Entry 9E1O (electron microscopy, 3.30 A resolution); this record covers chains I and W of the 11 polymer chains in the assembly.

# Chain I
Molecule: 149-nt DNA strand
Source organism: Homo sapiens
Sequence (149 nucleotides; numbered -73 to 75; the number before each row is that of its first residue; numbers below 1 keep their minus sign (DA-73 is residue -73)):
   -73 ACAGGATGTATATATCTGACACGTGCCTGGAGACTAGGGAGTAATCCCCT
   -23 TGGCGGTTAAAACGCGGGGGACAGCGCGTACGTGCGTTTAAGCGGTGCTA
    27 GAGCTGTCTACGACCAATTGAGCGGCCTCGGCACCGGGATTCTCCAGGG
Unresolved in the structure: 75

# Chain W
Protein: SWI/SNF-related matrix-associated actin-dependent regulator of chromatin subfamily A member 5
Source organism: Homo sapiens
UniProtKB: O60264 (SMCA5_HUMAN); numbering as in UniProt (aligned over 1-1052)
Chain sequence (1052 residues; numbered 1 to 1052; the number before each row is that of its first residue):
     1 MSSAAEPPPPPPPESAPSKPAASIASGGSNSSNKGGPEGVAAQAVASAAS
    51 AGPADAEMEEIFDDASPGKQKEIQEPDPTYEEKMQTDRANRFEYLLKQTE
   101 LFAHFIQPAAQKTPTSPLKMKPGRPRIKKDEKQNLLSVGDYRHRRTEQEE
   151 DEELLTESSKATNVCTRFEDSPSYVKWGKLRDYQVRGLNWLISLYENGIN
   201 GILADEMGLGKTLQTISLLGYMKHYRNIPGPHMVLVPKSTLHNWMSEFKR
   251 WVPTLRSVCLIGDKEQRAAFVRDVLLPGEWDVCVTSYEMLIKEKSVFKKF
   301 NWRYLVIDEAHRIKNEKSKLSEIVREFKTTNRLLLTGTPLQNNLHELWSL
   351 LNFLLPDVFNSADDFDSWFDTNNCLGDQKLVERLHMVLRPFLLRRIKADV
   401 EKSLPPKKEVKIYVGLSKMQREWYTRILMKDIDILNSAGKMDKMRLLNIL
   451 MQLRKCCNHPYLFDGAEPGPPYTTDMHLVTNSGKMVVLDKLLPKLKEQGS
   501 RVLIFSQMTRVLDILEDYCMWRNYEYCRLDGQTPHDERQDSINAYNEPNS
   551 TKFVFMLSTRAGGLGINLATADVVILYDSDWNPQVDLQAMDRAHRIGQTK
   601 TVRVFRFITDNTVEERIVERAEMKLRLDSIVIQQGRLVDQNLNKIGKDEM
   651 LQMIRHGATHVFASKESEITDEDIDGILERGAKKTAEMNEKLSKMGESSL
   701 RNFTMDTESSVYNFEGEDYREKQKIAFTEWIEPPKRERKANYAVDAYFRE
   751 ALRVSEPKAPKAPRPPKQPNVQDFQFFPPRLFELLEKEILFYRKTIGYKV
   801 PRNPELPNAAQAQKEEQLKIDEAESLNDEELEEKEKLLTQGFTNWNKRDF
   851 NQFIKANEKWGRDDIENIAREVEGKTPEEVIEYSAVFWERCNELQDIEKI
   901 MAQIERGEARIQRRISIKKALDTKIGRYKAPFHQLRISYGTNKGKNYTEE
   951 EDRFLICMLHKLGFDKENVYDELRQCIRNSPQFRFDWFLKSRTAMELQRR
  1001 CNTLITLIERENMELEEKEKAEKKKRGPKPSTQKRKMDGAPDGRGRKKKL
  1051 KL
Unresolved in the structure: 1-165, 364-376, 431-442, 635-1052
Swiss-Prot annotation at these positions:
  - motif: Asp308 to His311 (DEAH box)
  - binding site (ATP): Asp205 to Thr212
  - modified residue: Ser2 (N-acetylserine), Ser66 (Phosphoserine), Thr113 (Phosphothreonine), Ser116 (Phosphoserine), Ser137 (Phosphoserine), Ser171 (Phosphoserine), Lys440 (N6-acetyllysine), Ser755 (Phosphoserine), Ser825 (Phosphoserine)
  - cross-link (Glycyl lysine isopeptide (Lys-Gly)): Lys83 (interchain with G-Cter in SUMO2), Lys644 (interchain with G-Cter in SUMO2), Lys647 (interchain with G-Cter in SUMO2), Lys694 (interchain with G-Cter in SUMO2), Lys722 (interchain with G-Cter in SUMO2), Lys735 (interchain with G-Cter in SUMO2), Lys966 (interchain with G-Cter in SUMO2)
  - mutagenesis: Lys211 (K211R: Abolishes ATP hydrolysis. Binds to chromatin itself, but abolishes the chromatin binding of the cohesin complex component RAD21)
Small-molecule neighbours: ADP (adenosine-5'-diphosphate): Arg181, Tyr183, Gln184, Glu206, Met207, Gly208, Leu209, Gly210, Lys211, Thr212, Arg595, Ile596
Reported in the primary citation:
  - mutagenesis - K455A, R538A: decreased catalytic activity (chromatin remodeling activity)
  - mutagenesis - R620A/K624A: decreased catalytic activity on remodeling

# Chain I / chain W interface
Residue-residue contacts (22; chain I residue first):
  DC-58(I) with Ser295(W), phosphate contact; Lys299(W), phosphate contact
  DT-57(I) with Lys294(W), salt bridge to the phosphate; Ser295(W), hydrogen bond to the phosphate; Lys298(W), salt bridge to the phosphate
  DG20(I) with Arg312(W), phosphate contact; Lys319(W), salt bridge to the phosphate
  DG21(I) with Arg312(W), salt bridge to the phosphate; Ser318(W), phosphate contact; Lys319(W), hydrogen bond to the phosphate; Leu320(W), hydrogen bond to the phosphate
  DT22(I) with Asn315(W), hydrogen bond to the phosphate
  DG23(I) with Lys314(W), salt bridge to the phosphate; Asn342(W), hydrogen bond to the phosphate; Trp581(W), phosphate contact; Asn582(W), hydrogen bond to the phosphate; Lys624(W), phosphate contact
  DC24(I) with Leu450(W), phosphate contact; Trp581(W), sugar contact; Lys624(W), salt bridge to the phosphate
  DT25(I) with Leu450(W), sugar contact; Arg616(W), salt bridge to the phosphate
Also at the interface, not in a pair above, chain W (19 interface residues in all): Ile291, Asn448, Arg560

# In short
Chain I and chain W form an interface of 8 and 19 residues respectively, with 6 hydrogen bonds and 7 salt
bridges. Among the polar pairs are DT-57(I)-Ser295(W), DG21(I)-Lys319(W) and DG21(I)-Leu320(W). The paper
reports that K455A and R538A of chain W reduce catalytic activity (chromatin remodeling activity); R620A/K624A
of chain W reduce catalytic activity on remodeling.
Here chain I is a 149-nt DNA strand and chain W is SWI/SNF-related matrix-associated actin-dependent regulator
of chromatin subfamily A member 5, both from Homo sapiens. Entry 9E1O (Snf2h bound nucleosome complex -
ClassB1) was determined by electron microscopy (same publication as 9E1L, 9E1M, 9E1N, 9E1P, 9E1Q, 9E1R and 4
further entries).
